Entry 7P8I (X-ray diffraction, 4.50 A resolution (low resolution: residue-level contacts below are approximate; hydrogen-bond / salt-bridge calls are withheld)); this record covers chains A and B.

== Chain A ==
Protein: Processed angiotensin-converting enzyme 2
From: Homo sapiens
UniProtKB: Q9BYF1 (ACE2_HUMAN); residues 19-615 here = UniProt positions 19-615
Chain sequence (602 residues; each row starts with the number of its first residue):
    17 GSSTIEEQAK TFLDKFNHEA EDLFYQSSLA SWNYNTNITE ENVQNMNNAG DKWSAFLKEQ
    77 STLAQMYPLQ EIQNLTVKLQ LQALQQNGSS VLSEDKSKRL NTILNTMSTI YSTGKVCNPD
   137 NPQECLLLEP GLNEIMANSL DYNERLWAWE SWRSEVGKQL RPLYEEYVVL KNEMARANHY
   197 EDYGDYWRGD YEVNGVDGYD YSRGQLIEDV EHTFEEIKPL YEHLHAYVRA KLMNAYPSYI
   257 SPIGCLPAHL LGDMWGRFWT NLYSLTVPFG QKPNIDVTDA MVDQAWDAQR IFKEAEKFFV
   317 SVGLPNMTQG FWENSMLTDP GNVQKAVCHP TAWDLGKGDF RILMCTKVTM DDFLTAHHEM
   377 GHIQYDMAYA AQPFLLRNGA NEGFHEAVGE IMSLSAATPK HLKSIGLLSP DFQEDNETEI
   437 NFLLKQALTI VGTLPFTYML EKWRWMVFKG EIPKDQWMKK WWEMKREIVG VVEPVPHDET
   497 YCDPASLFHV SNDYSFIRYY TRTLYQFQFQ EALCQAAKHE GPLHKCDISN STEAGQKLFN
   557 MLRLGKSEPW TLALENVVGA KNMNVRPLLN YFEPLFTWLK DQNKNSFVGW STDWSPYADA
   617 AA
Unresolved in the structure: 17-18, 616-618
Differences from the reference sequence: expression tag (17-18, 616-618)
Disulfide bonds: Cys133-Cys141, Cys344-Cys361, Cys530-Cys542
Glycans and other covalent adducts: N-acetylglucosamine (NAG) linked to Asn53, Asn90, Asn432, Asn546
UniProt features mapped onto this chain:
  - region (Interaction with SARS-CoV spike glycoprotein): Asp30 to Tyr41, Met82 to Pro84, Lys353 to Arg357
  - active site: Glu375 (Proton acceptor), His505 (Proton donor)
  - binding site (chloride): Arg169, Trp477, Lys481
  - binding site (substrate): Arg273, His345, Pro346, Tyr515
  - binding site (Zn(2+)): His374, His378, Glu402
  - glycosylation (N-linked (GlcNAc...) asparagine): Asn53, Asn90, Asn103, Asn322, Asn432, Asn546
  - mutagenesis: Ser19 (S19P: Increases slightly the interaction with RBD domain of SARS-CoV-2 spike protein), Gln24 to Lys26 (Slightly inhibits interaction with SARS-CoV spike glycoprotein), Gln24 (Q24T: Increases slightly the interaction with RBD domain of SARS-CoV-2 spike protein), Ala25 (A25V: Increases slightly the interaction with RBD domain of SARS-CoV-2 spike protein), Thr27 (T27Y: Increases slightly the interaction with RBD domain of SARS-CoV-2 spike protein. In sACE2.v2.2; increases interaction with RBD domain of SARS-CoV-2 spike protein ...), Leu29 (L29F: Increases slightly the interaction with RBD domain of SARS-CoV-2 spike protein), Lys31 (K31D: Abolishes interaction with SARS-CoV spike glycoprotein; K31Y: Increases slightly the interaction with RBD domain of SARS-CoV-2 spike protein), Asn33 (N33D: Increases slightly the interaction with RBD domain of SARS-CoV-2 spike protein), His34 (H34A: Increases slightly the interaction with RBD domain of SARS-CoV-2 spike protein), Glu37 (E37A: No effect on interaction with SARS-CoV spike glycoprotein), Asp38 (D38A: No effect on interaction with SARS-CoV spike glycoprotein), Leu39 (L39R: Increases slightly the interaction with RBD domain of SARS-CoV-2 spike protein), 48 further mutagenesis entries in UniProt

== Chain B ==
Protein: Spike glycoprotein
From: Bat coronavirus RaTG13
UniProtKB: A0A6B9WHD3 (A0A6B9WHD3_SARS); numbering as in UniProt (aligned over 319-541)
Chain sequence (233 residues; numbered 317 to 549; the number before each row is that of its first residue):
   317 GSRVQPTDSI VRFPNITNLC PFGEVFNATT FASVYAWNRK RISNCVADYS VLYNSTSFST
   377 FKCYGVSPTK LNDLCFTNVY ADSFVITGDE VRQIAPGQTG KIADYNYKLP DDFTGCVIAW
   437 NSKHIDAKEG GNFNYLYRLF RKANLKPFER DISTEIYQAG SKPCNGQTGL NCYYPLYRYG
   497 FYPTDGVGHQ PYRVVVLSFE LLNAPATVCG PKKSTNLVKN KCVNFAAHHH HHH
Unresolved in the structure: 317-333, 527-549
Differences from the reference sequence: expression tag (317-318, 542-549)
Disulfide bonds: Cys336-Cys361, Cys379-Cys432, Cys391-Cys525, Cys480-Cys488
Glycans and other covalent adducts: glycan linked to Asn343

== How chain A and chain B interact ==
Pairs across the interface - 21 pairs, chain A then chain B:
  Ser19(A) - Ala475(B)
  Ser19(A) - Ser477(B)
  Gln24(A) - Gly476(B)
  Gln24(A) - Asn487(B)
  Gln24(A) - Tyr489(B)
  Thr27(A) - Phe456(B)
  Thr27(A) - Tyr489(B)
  Phe28(A) - Tyr489(B)
  Lys31(A) - Tyr489(B)
  Lys31(A) - Tyr493(B)
  His34(A) - Tyr453(B)
  His34(A) - Leu455(B)
  Asp38(A) - Phe449(B)
  Tyr41(A) - Thr500(B)
  Tyr41(A) - Asp501(B)
  Gln42(A) - Tyr498(B)
  Tyr83(A) - Tyr489(B)
  Asn330(A) - Thr500(B)
  Lys353(A) - Gly502(B)
  Lys353(A) - His505(B)
  Gly354(A) - His505(B)
Interface residues without a listed pair, chain A (18 interface residues in all): Asp30, Leu79, Met82, Asp355, Arg357
Interface residues without a listed pair, chain B (17 interface residues in all): Lys417, Leu486

== In short ==
18 residues of chain A and 17 residues of chain B are in contact. N-acetylglucosamine is covalently linked to
Asn53(A), Asn90(A), Asn432(A) and Asn546(A).
Here chain A is Processed angiotensin-converting enzyme 2 (Homo sapiens) and chain B is Spike glycoprotein
(Bat coronavirus RaTG13). Entry 7P8I (Receptor-binding domain (RBD) of the spike protein of the bat
coronavirus RaTG13 virus in complex with ...) was determined by X-ray diffraction.
